9IXJ - chains A and N of the 5 polymer chains in the assembly; structure by electron microscopy, 2.92 A resolution.

[Chain A]
Name: Guanine nucleotide-binding protein G(s) subunit alpha isoforms short
From: Homo sapiens
Reference sequence: P63092 (GNAS2_HUMAN); the construct has insertions or renumbered stretches relative to UniProt, so the offset changes along the chain: 1-373 = UniProt 1-373; 378-398 = UniProt 374-394
Sequence (398 residues; row label = number of the first residue in the row):
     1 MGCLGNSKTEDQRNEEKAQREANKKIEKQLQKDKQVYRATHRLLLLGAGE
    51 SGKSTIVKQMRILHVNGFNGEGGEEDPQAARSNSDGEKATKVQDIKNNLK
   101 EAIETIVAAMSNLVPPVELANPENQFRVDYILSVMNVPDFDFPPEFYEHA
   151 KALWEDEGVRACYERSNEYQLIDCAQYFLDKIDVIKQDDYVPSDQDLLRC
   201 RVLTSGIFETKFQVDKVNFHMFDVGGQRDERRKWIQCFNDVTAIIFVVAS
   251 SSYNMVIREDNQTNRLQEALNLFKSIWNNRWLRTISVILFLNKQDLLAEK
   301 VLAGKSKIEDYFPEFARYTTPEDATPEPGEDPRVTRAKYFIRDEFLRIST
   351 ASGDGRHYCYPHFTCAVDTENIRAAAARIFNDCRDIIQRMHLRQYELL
Unresolved in the structure: 1-8, 49-53, 61-204, 255-261, 367-369
Construct notes: variant Asp188 (Ala in P63092); insertion (374-377); conflict Ile379 (Val375 in P63092)

[Chain N]
Name: Nb35
From: Lama glama
Sequence (161 residues; numbered -21 to 139; the number before each row is that of its first residue; numbers below 1 keep their minus sign (Met-21 is residue -21)):
   -21 MKYLLPTAAAGLLLLAAQPAMAQVQLQESGGGLVQPGGSLRLSCAASGFT
    29 FSNYKMNWVRQAPGKGLEWVSDISQSGASISYTGSVKGRFTISRDNAKNT
    79 LYLQMNSLKPEDTAVYYCARCPAPFTRDCFDVTSTTYAYRGQGTQVTVSS
   129 AAALEHHHHHH
Unresolved in the structure: -21 to 0, 129-139
Disulfide bonds: Cys22-Cys96, Cys99-Cys107

[Interface between chain A and chain N]
Pairs across the interface (16):
  Arg228(A) - Thr113(N)  hydrogen bond
  Asp229(A) - Thr111(N)  hydrogen bond (backbone-side chain)
  Asp229(A) - Ser112(N)
  Asp229(A) - Thr113(N)  hydrogen bond
  Glu230(A) - Thr111(N)  hydrogen bond
  Glu230(A) - Tyr115(N)
  Arg232(A) - Tyr115(N)
  Gln262(A) - Lys43(N)  hydrogen bond (backbone-side chain)
  Asn271(A) - Trp47(N)
  Ser275(A) - Asp106(N)
  Ser275(A) - Cys107(N)  hydrogen bond (side chain-backbone)
  Asn278(A) - Arg105(N)
  Asn279(A) - Asp106(N)
  Tyr311(A) - Gly62(N)
  Tyr311(A) - Ser63(N)
  Pro313(A) - Gly62(N)
Other interface residues (no listed pair), chain A (14 interface residues in all): Arg231, Thr263, Gln267
Other interface residues (no listed pair), chain N (15 interface residues in all): Gly44, Thr61, Pro100, Phe108

[Summary]
The interface between chain A and chain N involves 14 residues on one side and 15 on the other, with 6
hydrogen bonds. Polar contacts include Arg228(A)-Thr113(N), Asp229(A)-Thr111(N) and Asp229(A)-Thr113(N).
Here chain A is Guanine nucleotide-binding protein G(s) subunit alpha isoforms short (Homo sapiens) and chain
N is Nb35 (Lama glama). Entry 9IXJ (histamine-bound H2R in complex with Gs) was determined by electron
microscopy.
